PDB entry 8UA6 | electron microscopy, 3.90 A resolution | chains C and A of the 5 polymer chains in the assembly

# Chain C
Name: F-box only protein 22
From: Homo sapiens
Reference sequence: Q8NEZ5 (FBX22_HUMAN); numbering as in UniProt (aligned over 1-403)
Sequence (403 residues; numbered 1 to 403; the number before each row is that of its first residue):
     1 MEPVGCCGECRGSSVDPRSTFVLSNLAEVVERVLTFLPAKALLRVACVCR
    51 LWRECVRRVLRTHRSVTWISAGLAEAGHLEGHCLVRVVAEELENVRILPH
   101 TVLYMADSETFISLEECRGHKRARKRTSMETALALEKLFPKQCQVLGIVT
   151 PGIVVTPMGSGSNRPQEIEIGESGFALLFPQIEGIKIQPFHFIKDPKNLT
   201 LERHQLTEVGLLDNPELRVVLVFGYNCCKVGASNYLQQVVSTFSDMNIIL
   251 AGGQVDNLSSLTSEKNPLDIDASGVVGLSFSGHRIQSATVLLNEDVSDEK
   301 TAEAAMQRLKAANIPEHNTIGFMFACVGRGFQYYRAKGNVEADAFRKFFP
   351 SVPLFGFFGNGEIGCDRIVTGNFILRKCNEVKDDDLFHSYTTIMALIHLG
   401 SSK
Disordered / not traced: 1-15, 117-126, 402-403
UniProt features mapped onto this chain:
  - modified residue: Met1 (N-acetylmethionine), Thr127 (Phosphothreonine), Ser128 (Phosphoserine), Lys194 (N6-acetyllysine)

# Chain A
Name: Cullin-1
From: Homo sapiens
Reference sequence: Q13616 (CUL1_HUMAN); residue numbers follow UniProt; this construct covers 13-776
Sequence (764 residues; row label = number of the first residue in the row):
    13 KQIGLDQIWDDLRAGIQQVYTRQSMAKSRYMELYTHVYNYCTSVHQSNQA
    63 RGAGVPPSKSKKGQTPGGAQFVGLELYKRLKEFLKNYLTNLLKDGEDLMD
   113 ESVLKFYTQQWEDYRFSSKVLNGICAYLNRHWVRRECDEGRKGIYEIYSL
   163 ALVTWRDCLFRPLNKQVTNAVLKLIEKERNGETINTRLISGVVQSYVELG
   213 LNEDDAFAKGPTLTVYKESFESQFLADTERFYTRESTEFLQQNPVTEYMK
   263 KAEARLLEEQRRVQVYLHESTQDELARKCEQVLIEKHLEIFHTEFQNLLD
   313 ADKNEDLGRMYNLVSRIQDGLGELKKLLETHIHNQGLAAIEKCGEAALND
   363 PKMYVQTVLDVHKKYNALVMSAFNNDAGFVAALDKACGRFINNNAVTKMA
   413 QSSSKSPELLARYCDSLLKKSSKNPEEAELEDTLNQVMVVFKYIEDKDVF
   463 QKFYAKMLAKRLVHQNSASDDAEASMISKLKQACGFEYTSKLQRMFQDIG
   513 VSKDLNEQFKKHLTNSEPLDLDFSIQVLSSGSWPFQQSCTFALPSELERS
   563 YQRFTAFYASRHSGRKLTWLYQLSKGELVTNCFKNRYTLQASTFQMAILL
   613 QYNTEDAYTVQQLTDSTQIKMDILAQVLQILLKSKLLVLEDENANVDEVE
   663 LKPDTLIKLYLGYKNKKLRVNINVPMKTEQKQEQETTHKNIEEDRKLLIQ
   713 AAIVRIMKMRKVLKHQQLLGEVLTQLSSRFKPRVPVIKKCIDILIEKEYL
   763 ERVDGEKDTYSYLA
Disordered / not traced: 58-81, 221, 497-776
UniProt features mapped onto this chain:
  - modified residue: Arg63 (Omega-N-methylarginine)
  - cross-link: Lys720 (Glycyl lysine isopeptide (Lys-Gly) (interchain with G-Cter in NEDD8))

# Chain C / chain A interface
Pairs across the interface - 4 pairs, chain C then chain A:
  Leu26(C) - Thr54(A)
  Glu28(C) - His143(A)  salt bridge
  Arg58(C) - Arg147(A)
  Arg61(C) - Asp150(A)  salt bridge
Other interface residues (no listed pair), chain C (7 interface residues in all): Phe21, Asn25, Glu31
Other interface residues (no listed pair), chain A (8 interface residues in all): Lys13, Val56, Tyr139, Arg146

# Summary
Chain C and chain A form an interface of 7 and 8 residues respectively, with 2 salt bridges. Polar contacts
include Glu28(C)-His143(A) and Arg61(C)-Asp150(A).
Here chain C is F-box only protein 22 and chain A is Cullin-1, both from Homo sapiens. Entry 8UA6 (Cryo-EM
Structure of SCF-FBOX22-BACH1BTB) was determined by electron microscopy (same publication as 8UA3, 8UAH, 8UBT
and 8UBV).
